8FUM - chains C and D of the 8 polymer chains in the assembly; structure by X-ray diffraction, 1.48 A resolution.

== Chain C ==
Name: Amidohydrolase
From: Rhodococcus wratislaviensis NBRC 100605
UniProtKB: A0A402C2V4 (A0A402C2V4_RHOWR); residues 13-385 here correspond to UniProt positions 1-373 (UniProt number = residue number - 12)
Chain sequence (392 residues; row label = number of the first residue in the row; numbers below 1 keep their minus sign (Met-6 is residue -6)):
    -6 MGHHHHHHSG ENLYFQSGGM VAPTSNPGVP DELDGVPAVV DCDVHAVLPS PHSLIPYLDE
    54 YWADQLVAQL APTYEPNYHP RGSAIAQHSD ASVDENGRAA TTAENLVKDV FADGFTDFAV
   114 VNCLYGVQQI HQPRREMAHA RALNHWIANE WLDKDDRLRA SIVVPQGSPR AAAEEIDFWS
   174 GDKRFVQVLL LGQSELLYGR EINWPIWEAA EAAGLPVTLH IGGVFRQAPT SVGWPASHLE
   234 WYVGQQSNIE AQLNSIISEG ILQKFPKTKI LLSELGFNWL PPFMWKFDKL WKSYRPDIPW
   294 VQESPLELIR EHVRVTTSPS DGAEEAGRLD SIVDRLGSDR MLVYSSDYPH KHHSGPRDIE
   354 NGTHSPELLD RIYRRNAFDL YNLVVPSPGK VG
Unresolved in the structure: -6 to 28, 379-385
Differences from the reference sequence: expression tag (-6 to 12)
Metal / ion sites: Fe ion: Asp36, His38, His213, Glu267, Asp340; Mg2+ near Gly107 (its only coordinating residue here)

== Chain D ==
Name: Amidohydrolase
From: Rhodococcus wratislaviensis NBRC 100605
UniProtKB: A0A402C2Q3 (A0A402C2Q3_RHOWR); numbering as in UniProt (aligned over 1-378)
Chain sequence (378 residues; row label = number of the first residue in the row):
     1 MTIIEHGSLG TLPAPSVTTG IVDADIHPVP QDGALEPYLD DRWKKHIREY GVRTTTGLQF
    61 ISEYPQMYGG AMRADAWPES GYPGSDRELL RTQLLDKHNI QLGVLQCLAP GGQTLNPAGQ
   121 ALNQELAAAL CRATNDWQLE HLVYPDPRMR AAIPVTFETP DYAVAEIERV GADPGVVAVL
   181 GTSKTLEPLG SRKYWPIYEA SVAQNLPIQF HLSQGGGHAN TGTGWTSYHT EYHTGHVQSF
   241 QSQLLSLVLS GTFDRFPTLK VMFVEGNVAH FAPLIQRMDY TWETLRGELP DLQRKPSEYI
   301 RDHIWASTQP IDEPEKPEHL AELLEEFCGD NVVFATDYPH FDFDDPETAF PRSFPVDLRD
   361 KILRGNGMRF FGVTNQAD
Unresolved in the structure: 1-10, 374-378
Metal / ion sites: Fe ion site 1: Asp25, His27, His211, Glu265, Asp337; Fe ion site 2: Glu265, Asp337, His340 (together with 2-amino-2-hydroxymethyl-propane-1,3-diol); Mg2+: Pro290 (shared with 1 residue of chain B)

== Interface between chain C and chain D ==
Residue-residue contacts (146; chain C residue first):
  Ala77(C) - Thr284(D)
  Ile78(C) - Thr284(D)
  Ile78(C) - Leu285(D)
  Gly185(C) - Thr223(D)
  Gln186(C) - Gly222(D)  hydrogen bond (side chain-backbone)
  Gln186(C) - Thr223(D)
  Ser187(C) - Thr223(D)  hydrogen bond (backbone-side chain)
  Leu189(C) - Thr223(D)
  Leu190(C) - Thr223(D)
  Leu190(C) - Gly224(D)
  Leu190(C) - Trp225(D)
  Leu190(C) - Thr226(D)
  Leu190(C) - Glu231(D)
  Arg193(C) - Ser227(D)
  Ile214(C) - Arg277(D)
  Gln220(C) - Ala219(D)
  Gln220(C) - Thr221(D)  hydrogen bond (side chain-backbone)
  Gln220(C) - Gly222(D)
  Gln220(C) - Thr223(D)
  Gln220(C) - Gly224(D)  hydrogen bond (side chain-backbone)
  Ala221(C) - His218(D)
  Ala221(C) - Gly222(D)
  Pro222(C) - Gly222(D)
  Thr223(C) - Gly222(D)
  Thr223(C) - Ser242(D)
  Ser224(C) - His218(D)
  Ser224(C) - Ala219(D)
  Ser224(C) - Asn220(D)
  Ser224(C) - Thr221(D)
  Ser224(C) - Gly222(D)
  Ser224(C) - Ser239(D)  hydrogen bond
  Val225(C) - Ser183(D)
  Val225(C) - Lys184(D)
  Val225(C) - Thr185(D)
  Val225(C) - Leu186(D)
  Val225(C) - Glu187(D)
  Val225(C) - Pro188(D)
  Val225(C) - His218(D)
  Val225(C) - Ser239(D)
  Val225(C) - Ser242(D)
  Val225(C) - Gln243(D)
  Gly226(C) - Leu186(D)
  Gly226(C) - Pro188(D)
  Gly226(C) - His218(D)
  Trp227(C) - Pro188(D)
  Ser230(C) - Glu288(D)
  Ser230(C) - Leu289(D)
  His231(C) - Leu285(D)
  His231(C) - Glu288(D)  hydrogen bond (backbone-side chain)
  Leu232(C) - Thr281(D)
  Leu232(C) - Glu288(D)  hydrogen bond (backbone-side chain)
  Glu233(C) - Leu245(D)
  Glu233(C) - Ser246(D)
  Glu233(C) - Leu249(D)
  Tyr235(C) - Arg277(D)  hydrogen bond (backbone-side chain)
  Tyr235(C) - Thr281(D)
  Val236(C) - Leu245(D)  hydrophobic
  Val236(C) - Arg277(D)  hydrogen bond (backbone-side chain)
  Val236(C) - Met278(D)  hydrophobic
  Val236(C) - Thr281(D)
  Gly237(C) - Leu245(D)
  Gln239(C) - Gln241(D)
  Gln239(C) - Leu274(D)
  Gln239(C) - Arg277(D)
  Ser240(C) - Gln238(D)
  Ser240(C) - Gln241(D)  hydrogen bond
  Asn241(C) - Gly222(D)  hydrogen bond (side chain-backbone)
  Asn241(C) - Thr223(D)
  Glu243(C) - Val237(D)
  Glu243(C) - Gln238(D)
  Glu243(C) - Gln241(D)  hydrogen bond
  Ala244(C) - Thr221(D)
  Ala244(C) - Thr223(D)
  Ala244(C) - Gln238(D)
  Gln245(C) - Thr223(D)  hydrogen bond
  Asn247(C) - Thr230(D)  hydrogen bond (side chain-backbone)
  Asn247(C) - Glu231(D)  hydrogen bond (side chain-backbone)
  Asn247(C) - Thr234(D)  hydrogen bond
  Ser248(C) - Glu231(D)
  Ser251(C) - Tyr228(D)
  Ser251(C) - Thr230(D)  hydrogen bond
  Ser251(C) - Glu231(D)
  Glu252(C) - Ser227(D)  hydrogen bond
  Glu252(C) - Tyr228(D)
  Leu268(C) - Arg277(D)
  Gly269(C) - Arg277(D)
  Asn271(C) - Pro273(D)
  Asn271(C) - Gln276(D)
  Trp272(C) - Pro273(D)
  Pro275(C) - His270(D)
  Trp278(C) - Glu313(D)
  Trp278(C) - Pro314(D)  hydrophobic
  Trp278(C) - Glu315(D)
  Trp278(C) - Leu323(D)  hydrophobic
  Lys279(C) - His233(D)
  Lys279(C) - Thr234(D)
  Lys279(C) - Val237(D)
  Lys279(C) - Asn267(D)  hydrogen bond
  Lys279(C) - Pro310(D)
  Phe280(C) - Thr230(D)
  Phe280(C) - Thr234(D)
  Lys282(C) - Ile311(D)  hydrogen bond (side chain-backbone)
  Lys282(C) - Glu313(D)  salt bridge
  Leu283(C) - Thr230(D)
  Leu283(C) - His233(D)
  Leu283(C) - Thr234(D)
  Trp284(C) - Thr230(D)
  Ser286(C) - Tyr68(D)
  Tyr287(C) - Tyr68(D)  hydrophobic
  Tyr287(C) - His229(D)  hydrogen bond
  Tyr287(C) - Thr230(D)
  Tyr287(C) - His233(D)  hydrogen bond
  Tyr287(C) - Phe341(D)
  Pro289(C) - Tyr68(D)
  Asp290(C) - Tyr228(D)
  Asp290(C) - His229(D)  hydrogen bond (side chain-backbone)
  Ile291(C) - Tyr228(D)  hydrophobic
  Ile291(C) - Thr230(D)
  Trp293(C) - Tyr228(D)
  Leu299(C) - Glu315(D)
  Arg303(C) - Glu315(D)  salt bridge
  Pro312(C) - Arg277(D)
  Pro312(C) - Tyr280(D)  hydrophobic
  Ser313(C) - Tyr280(D)  hydrogen bond
  Asp314(C) - Gln276(D)  hydrogen bond (backbone-side chain)
  Asp314(C) - Arg277(D)  salt bridge
  Asp314(C) - Tyr280(D)
  Gly315(C) - Gln276(D)
  Gly315(C) - Tyr280(D)
  Ala316(C) - Gln276(D)
  Glu317(C) - Tyr280(D)
  Arg321(C) - Gln276(D)  hydrogen bond
  Arg321(C) - Glu326(D)  salt bridge
  Asp327(C) - Lys316(D)  salt bridge
  Asp327(C) - His319(D)  salt bridge
  Arg328(C) - His319(D)
  Arg328(C) - Glu322(D)  salt bridge
  Arg328(C) - Leu323(D)
  Arg328(C) - Glu326(D)  salt bridge
  Lys344(C) - Thr284(D)
  His345(C) - Tyr280(D)
  His345(C) - Thr284(D)
  His346(C) - Tyr280(D)
  His346(C) - Glu283(D)
  His346(C) - Thr284(D)  hydrogen bond (backbone-side chain)
  Ser347(C) - Tyr280(D)  hydrogen bond
Also at the interface, not in a pair above, chain C (68 interface residues in all): Ser76, Phe276
Also at the interface, not in a pair above, chain D (61 interface residues in all): Met67, Ala269, Trp282, Glu318

== Overview ==
68 residues of chain C face 61 of chain D across their interface, with 28 hydrogen bonds and 8 salt bridges.
Polar contacts include Lys282(C)-Glu313(D), Arg303(C)-Glu315(D) and Asp314(C)-Arg277(D). Asp36(C), His38(C),
His213(C), Glu267(C) and Asp340(C) coordinate a Fe ion ion.
Here chain C is Amidohydrolase and chain D is Amidohydrolase, both from Rhodococcus wratislaviensis NBRC
100605. Entry 8FUM (AibH1H2 metalated with Fe in the presence of Tris) was determined by X-ray diffraction
(same publication as 8FUL, 8FUN and 8FUO).
